Entry 8W19 (electron microscopy, 4.40 A resolution (low resolution: residue-level contacts below are approximate; hydrogen-bond / salt-bridge calls are withheld)); this record covers chains D and I of the 15 polymer chains in the assembly.

[Chain D (and I)]
Protein: Core protein VP3
Organism: Bluetongue virus (serotype 1 / isolate South Africa)
Notes: chain I of this document is another copy of the same molecule, construct and numbering; everything in this record applies to it too
UniProt: Q1AE73 (Q1AE73_9REOV); residues 1-901 here = UniProt positions 1-901
Chain sequence (901 residues; each row starts with the number of its first residue):
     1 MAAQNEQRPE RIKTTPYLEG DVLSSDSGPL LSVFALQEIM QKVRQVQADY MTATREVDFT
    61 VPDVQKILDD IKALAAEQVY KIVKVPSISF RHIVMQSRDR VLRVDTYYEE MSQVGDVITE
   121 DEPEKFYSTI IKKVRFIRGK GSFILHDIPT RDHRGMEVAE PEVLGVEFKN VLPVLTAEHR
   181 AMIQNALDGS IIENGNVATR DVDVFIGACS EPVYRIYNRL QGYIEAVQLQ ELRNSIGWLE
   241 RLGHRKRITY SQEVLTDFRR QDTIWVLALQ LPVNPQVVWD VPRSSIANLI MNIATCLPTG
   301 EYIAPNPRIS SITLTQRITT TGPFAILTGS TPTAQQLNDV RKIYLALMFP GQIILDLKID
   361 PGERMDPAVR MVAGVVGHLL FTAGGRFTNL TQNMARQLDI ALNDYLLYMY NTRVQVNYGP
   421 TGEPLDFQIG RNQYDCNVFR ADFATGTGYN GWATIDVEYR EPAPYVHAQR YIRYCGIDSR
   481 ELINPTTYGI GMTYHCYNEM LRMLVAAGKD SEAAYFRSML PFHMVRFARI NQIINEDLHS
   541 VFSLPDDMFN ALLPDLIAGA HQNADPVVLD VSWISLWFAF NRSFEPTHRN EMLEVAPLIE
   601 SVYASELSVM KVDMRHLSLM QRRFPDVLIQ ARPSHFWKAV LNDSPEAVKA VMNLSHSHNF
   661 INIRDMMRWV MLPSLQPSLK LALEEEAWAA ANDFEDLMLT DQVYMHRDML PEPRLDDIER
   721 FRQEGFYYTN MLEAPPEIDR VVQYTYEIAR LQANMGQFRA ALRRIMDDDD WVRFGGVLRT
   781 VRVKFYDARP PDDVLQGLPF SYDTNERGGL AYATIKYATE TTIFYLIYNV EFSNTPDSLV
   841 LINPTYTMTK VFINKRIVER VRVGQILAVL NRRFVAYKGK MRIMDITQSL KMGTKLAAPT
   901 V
Not modelled in the structure: 1-23, 52-58, 656-661, 807-810, 893-901 (chain I: 1-11, 50-62, 481-488, 895-901)
What the authors report for this chain:
  - mutagenesis - R431F: abolished growth in response to reverse genetics method

[How chain D and chain I interact]
Residue-residue contacts (8; chain D residue first):
  Q47(D) - I490(I)
  A558(D) - R502(I)
  A558(D) - V505(I)
  G559(D) - R517(I)
  N805(D) - R259(I)
  E806(D) - R260(I)
  A811(D) - R233(I)
  A811(D) - R259(I)
Interface residues without a listed pair, chain D (13 interface residues in all): Y50, M51, Q392, A560, H561, Q562, N662
Interface residues without a listed pair, chain I (13 interface residues in all): T256, P305, R480, N498, D510, V525

[Summary]
The chain D/chain I interface involves 13 residues from each chain. The paper reports that R431F of chain D
abolishes growth in response to reverse genetics method.
Both chains are Core protein VP3 (Bluetongue virus (serotype 1 / isolate South Africa)). Entry 8W19 (Cryo-EM
structure of BTV star-subcore) was determined by electron microscopy together with 8W12, 8W1C, 8W1O, 8W1R and
8W1S from the same study.
